1R3F - chain A; structure by X-ray diffraction, 1.85 A resolution.

Chain A:
Protein: tRNA pseudouridine synthase B
From: Escherichia coli
Notes: EC 4.2.1.70
Reference sequence: P60340 (TRUB_ECOLI); residue numbers follow UniProt; this construct covers 1-314
Chain sequence (314 residues; numbered 1 to 314; the number before each row is that of its first residue):
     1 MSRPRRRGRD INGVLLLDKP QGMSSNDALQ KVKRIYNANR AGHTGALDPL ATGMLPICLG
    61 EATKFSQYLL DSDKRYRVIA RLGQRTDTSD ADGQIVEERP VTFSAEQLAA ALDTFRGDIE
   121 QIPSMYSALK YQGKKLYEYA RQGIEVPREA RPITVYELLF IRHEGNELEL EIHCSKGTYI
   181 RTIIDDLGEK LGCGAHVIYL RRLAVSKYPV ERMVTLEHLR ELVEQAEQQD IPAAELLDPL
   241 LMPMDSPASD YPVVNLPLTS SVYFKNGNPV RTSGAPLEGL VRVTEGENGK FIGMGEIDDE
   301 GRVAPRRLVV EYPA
Not modelled in the structure: 1-7, 124-152
UniProt features mapped onto this chain:
  - region: Ser124 to Pro152 (RNA binding)
  - active site: Asp48 (Nucleophile)
  - binding site (substrate): His43, Tyr76, Tyr179, Arg202
  - mutagenesis: Lys19 (K19M/R: Reduced structural stability and decrease in activity), Pro20 (P20G/L: Reduced structural stability and no change in activity), His43 (H43A: 330-fold decrease in catalytic efficiency; H43F: 2-fold decrease in catalytic efficiency; H43G: 250-fold decrease in catalytic efficiency; H43N: 180-fold decrease in catalytic efficiency ...), Asp48 (D48C: Loss of activity), Cys58 (C58A: Slight increase in activity. Slight increase in activity; when associated with A-174 and A-193), Cys174 (C174A: Slight increase in activity. Slight increase in activity; when associated with A-58 and A-193), Cys193 (C193A: Slight increase in activity; when associated with A-58 and A-174; C193V: Slight increase in activity)
Reported in the primary citation:
  - conformationally variable residues (loop rearrangement, order/disorder transition, side-chain flip): Asp48, Asp90, Ser124 to Pro152, Tyr179, Arg181
  - catalytic residues: Asp48 (proposed by the authors, not directly observed)
  - contacts within the chain: Asp48-Arg181 (hydrogen bond)

In short:
Curated annotation (UniProt) lists active-site residue Asp48, 4 substrate-binding residues and 7 mutagenesis
sites. The paper reports the catalytic residue Asp48; conformational variability at Asp48, Asp90 and Ser124
among others.
Chain A is tRNA pseudouridine synthase B (Escherichia coli); the structure, Crystal Structure of tRNA
Pseudouridine Synthase TruB and Its RNA Complex: RNA-protein Recognition Through a Combination ..., was
determined by X-ray diffraction, deposited together with 1R3E.
